8HHB - chains B and F of the 7 polymer chains in the assembly; structure by electron microscopy, 3.50 A resolution.

# Chain B
Molecule: ATP synthase subunit alpha
From: Bacillus sp. PS3
Notes: EC 7.1.2.2
Reference sequence: A0A0M3VGF9 (A0A0M3VGF9_BACP3); residues 2-502 here = UniProt positions 2-502
Amino-acid sequence (501 residues; each row starts with the number of its first residue):
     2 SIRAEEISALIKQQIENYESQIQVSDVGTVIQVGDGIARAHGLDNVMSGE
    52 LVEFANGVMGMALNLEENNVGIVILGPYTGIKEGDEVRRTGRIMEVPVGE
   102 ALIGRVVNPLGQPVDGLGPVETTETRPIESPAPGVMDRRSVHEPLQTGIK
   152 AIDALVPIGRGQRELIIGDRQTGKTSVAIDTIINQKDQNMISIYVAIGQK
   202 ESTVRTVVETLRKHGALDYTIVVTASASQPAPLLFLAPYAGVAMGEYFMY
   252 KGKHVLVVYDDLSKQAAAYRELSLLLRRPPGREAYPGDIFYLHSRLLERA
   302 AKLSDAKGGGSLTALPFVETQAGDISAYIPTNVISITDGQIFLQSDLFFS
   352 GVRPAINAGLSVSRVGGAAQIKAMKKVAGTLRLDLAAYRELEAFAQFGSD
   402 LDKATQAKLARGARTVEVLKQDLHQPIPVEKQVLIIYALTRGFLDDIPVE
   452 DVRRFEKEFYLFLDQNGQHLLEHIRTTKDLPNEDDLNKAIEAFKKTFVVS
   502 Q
Not modelled in the structure: 2-23, 502
Sequence notes: conflict Pro132 (Arg in A0A0M3VGF9), Ser193 (Cys in A0A0M3VGF9), Phe463 (Trp in A0A0M3VGF9)
Bound ions: Mg2+: Thr176 (together with ATP)
Ligand contacts:
  - ATP (adenosine-5'-triphosphate), molecule 1: Asp170, Arg171, Gln172, Thr173, Gly174, Lys175, Thr176, Ser177, Gln200, Glu320, Phe349, Arg354, Gln422, Asp423, Leu424
  - ATP, molecule 2: Ile335, Ser336, Val363, Ser364, Arg365, Arg383

# Chain F
Molecule: ATP synthase subunit beta
From: Bacillus sp. PS3
Notes: EC 7.1.2.2
Reference sequence: A0A0M4U1P9 (A0A0M4U1P9_BACP3); residue numbers follow UniProt; this construct covers 1-473
Amino-acid sequence (484 residues; row label = number of the first residue in the row; numbers below 1 keep their minus sign (Met-10 is residue -10)):
   -10 MHHHHHHHHHHMTRGRVIQVMGPVVDVKFENGHLPAIYNALKIQHKARNE
    40 NEVDIDLTLEVALHLGDDTVRTIAMASTDGLIRGMEVIDTGAPISVPVGE
    90 VTLGRVFNVLGEPIDLEGDIPADARRDPIHRPAPKFEELATEVEILETGI
   140 KVVDLLAPYIKGGKIGLFGGAGVGKTVLIQELIHNIAQEHGGISVFAGVG
   190 ERTREGNDLYHEMKDSGVISKTAMVFGQMNEPPGARMRVALTGLTMAEYF
   240 RDEQGQDVLLFIDNIFRFTQAGSEVSALLGRMPSAVGYQPTLATEMGQLQ
   290 ERITSTAKGSITSIQAIYVPADDYTDPAPATTFSHLDATTNLERKLAEMG
   340 IYPAVDPLASTSRALAPEIVGEEHYQVARKVQQTLQRYKELQDIIAILGM
   390 DELSDEDKLVVHRARRIQFFLSQNFHVAEQFTGQPGSYVPVKETVRGFKE
   440 ILEGKYDHLPEDAFRLVGRIEEVVEKAKAMGVEV
Not modelled in the structure: -10 to 0, 472-473
Sequence notes: initiating methionine (-10); expression tag (-9 to 0)
Bound ions: Mg2+: Thr165, Glu190 (together with ATP)
Ligand contacts: ATP (adenosine-5'-triphosphate): Gly159, Ala160, Gly161, Val162, Gly163, Lys164, Thr165, Val166, Glu190, Arg191, Glu194, Tyr341, Phe414, Ala417, Phe420

# How chain B and chain F interact
Residue-residue contacts (92; chain B residue first):
  Gly43(B) with Arg72(F), hydrogen bond (backbone-side chain)
  Leu44(B) with Arg72(F), hydrogen bond (backbone-side chain)
  Asp45(B) with Ile71(F); Arg72(F)
  Asn46(B) with Ile71(F)
  Val47(B) with Leu70(F); Ile71(F); Arg72(F)
  Met48(B) with Asn40(F); Glu41(F); Gly69(F); Leu70(F); Ile71(F), hydrophobic
  Ser49(B) with Thr67(F); Asp68(F); Gly69(F), hydrogen bond (backbone-backbone); Leu70(F), hydrogen bond (backbone-backbone)
  Asn65(B) with Val9(F); Met10(F)
  Leu66(B) with Gln8(F); Val9(F), hydrogen bond (backbone-backbone); Leu70(F); Arg72(F)
  Glu67(B) with Met10(F); Arg72(F), hydrogen bond (backbone-side chain)
  Glu68(B) with Gln8(F)
  Val71(B) with Arg72(F)
  Arg90(B) with Asn40(F), hydrogen bond (side chain-backbone)
  Glu130(B) with Asp68(F)
  Ala133(B) with Asn219(F)
  Gly135(B) with Thr192(F)
  Val136(B) with Thr192(F); Asn196(F), hydrogen bond (backbone-side chain)
  Met137(B) with Ile103(F); Asp104(F); Tyr199(F), hydrophobic
  Arg139(B) with Thr192(F); Asn196(F)
  Ser141(B) with Asp197(F)
  Arg164(B) with Arg191(F)
  Pro280(B) with Ala266(F), hydrophobic
  Arg283(B) with Val275(F); Asp312(F), salt bridge; Asp315(F), salt bridge
  Gly288(B) with Glu263(F)
  Asp289(B) with Glu263(F)
  Phe291(B) with Met218(F), hydrophobic; Arg256(F); Gln259(F)
  Tyr292(B) with Glu220(F); Arg225(F); Glu263(F)
  Ser295(B) with Met218(F)
  Glu299(B) with Arg191(F); Thr192(F), hydrogen bond (side chain-backbone); Met218(F); Asn219(F)
  Ser327(B) with Ala310(F); Asp311(F), hydrogen bond
  Thr332(B) with Ala160(F); Tyr307(F)
  Ile335(B) with Ala160(F), hydrophobic; Arg191(F)
  Ser336(B) with Arg191(F), hydrogen bond (backbone-side chain); Met218(F); Arg256(F), hydrogen bond
  Ile337(B) with Arg191(F), hydrogen bond (backbone-side chain)
  Thr338(B) with Arg191(F), hydrogen bond (backbone-side chain)
  Asp339(B) with Arg191(F), salt bridge; Arg193(F), salt bridge
  Leu361(B) with Glu337(F)
  Arg365(B) with Gly161(F); Arg191(F); Phe420(F)
  Gly367(B) with Gln419(F)
  Lys376(B) with Gln419(F)
  Gly380(B) with Phe420(F)
  Arg383(B) with Tyr341(F), hydrogen bond
  Leu384(B) with Tyr341(F), hydrophobic; Thr421(F); Leu455(F), hydrophobic
  Ala387(B) with Met338(F)
  Ala388(B) with Arg454(F)
  Glu391(B) with Met338(F); Arg404(F), salt bridge; Phe408(F)
  Phe395(B) with Arg404(F)
  Phe398(B) with Ile384(F); Ala385(F), hydrophobic; Met389(F), hydrogen bond (backbone-backbone)
  Lys404(B) with Met469(F), hydrogen bond (side chain-backbone); Val471(F)
Interface residues without a listed pair, chain B (63 interface residues in all): Leu64, Gly92, Ile94, Pro134, Pro281, Gly282, Ile326, Asn333, Gly360, Ser364, Gly368, Thr381, Leu392, Gly399
Interface residues without a listed pair, chain F (70 interface residues in all): Ile7, Val42, Leu105, Glu190, Glu194, Gly195, Phe215, Pro221, Gly276, Pro309, Arg333, Gly339, Tyr377, Gly388, Val400, Glu418, Pro449, Glu450, Asp451, Gly470

# Summary
The interface between chain B and chain F involves 63 residues on one side and 70 on the other, with 17
hydrogen bonds and 5 salt bridges. Among the polar pairs are Arg283(B)-Asp312(F), Arg283(B)-Asp315(F) and
Asp339(B)-Arg191(F).
Here chain B is ATP synthase subunit alpha and chain F is ATP synthase subunit beta, both from Bacillus sp.
PS3. Entry 8HHB (F1 domain of FoF1-ATPase from Bacillus PS3,step waiting,lowATP) was determined by electron
microscopy (same publication as 8HH1, 8HH2, 8HH3, 8HH4, 8HH5, 8HH6 and 5 further entries).
